5XT6 - chains D and A of the 4 polymer chains in the assembly; structure by X-ray diffraction, 3.50 A resolution.

Chain D:
Protein: Zinc-dependent sulfurtransferase SufU
Source organism: Bacillus subtilis (strain 168)
Notes: EC 2.-.-.-
Reference sequence: O32163 (SUFU_BACSU); residues 1-147 here = UniProt positions 1-147
Sequence (155 residues; each row starts with the number of its first residue):
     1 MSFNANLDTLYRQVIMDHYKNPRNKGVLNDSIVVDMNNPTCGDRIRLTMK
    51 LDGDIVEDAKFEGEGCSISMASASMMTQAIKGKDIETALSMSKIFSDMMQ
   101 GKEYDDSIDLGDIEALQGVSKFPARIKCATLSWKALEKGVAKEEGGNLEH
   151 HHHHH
Unresolved in the structure: 1-5, 143-155
Differences from the reference sequence: expression tag (148-155)
Bound ions: Zn2+: Asp43, Cys66, Cys128 (shared with 1 residue of chain B)
UniProt features mapped onto this chain:
  - binding site (Zn(2+)): Cys41, Asp43, Cys66, Cys128
  - mutagenesis: Cys41 (C41A: Does not activate SufS; dominant negative to wild-type protein, interacts with SufS. Binds about 40% Zn(2+); C41D: Complete loss of growth without mevalonate), Asp43 (D43A: Increases stability of the bound Fe-S cluster. Binds SufS, binds about 35% Zn(2+)), Cys66 (C66A: Does not interact with SufS, does not activate SufS; no effect in presence of wild-type protein. Binds about 15% Zn(2+); C66D: Complete loss of growth without mevalonate), Cys128 (C128A: Does not interact with SufS, does not activate SufS; no effect in presence of wild-type protein. Binds about 45% Zn(2+); C128D: Delayed growth without mevalonate)

Chain A:
Protein: Cysteine desulfurase SufS
Source organism: Bacillus subtilis (strain 168)
Notes: EC 2.8.1.7
Reference sequence: O32164 (SUFS_BACSU); numbering as in UniProt (aligned over 1-406)
Sequence (419 residues; numbered -2 to 416; the number before each row is that of its first residue; numbers below 1 keep their minus sign (Met-2 is residue -2)):
    -2 MGHMNITDIREQFPILHQQVNGHDLVYLDSAATSQKPRAVIETLDKYYNQ
    48 YNSNVHRGVHTLGTRATDGYEGAREKVRKFINAKSMAEIIFTKGTTTSLN
    98 MVALSYARANLKPGDEVVITYMEHHANIIPWQQAVKATGATLKYIPLQED
   148 GTISLEDVRETVTSNTKIVAVSHVSNVLGTVNPIKEMAKIAHDNGAVIVV
   198 DGAQSTPHMKIDVQDLDCDFFALSSHKMCGPTGVGVLYGKKALLENMEPA
   248 EFGGEMIDFVGLYESTWKELPWKFEAGTPIIAGAIGLGAAIDFLEEIGLD
   298 EISRHEHKLAAYALERFRQLDGVTVYGPEERAGLVTFNLDDVHPHDVATV
   348 LDAEGIAVRAGHHCAQPLMKWLDVTATARASFYLYNTEEEIDKLVEALQK
   398 TKEYFTNVFVDLEHHHHHH
Unresolved in the structure: -2 to -1, 405-416
Modified / non-standard residues: Cys361 (S-mercaptocysteine; CSS)
Differences from the reference sequence: expression tag (-2 to 0, 407-416)
Bound ions: Zn2+: His342 (shared with 3 residues of chain C)
Residues lining bound ligands:
  - pyridoxyl-alanine-5-phosphate (PDA; 2-[(3-hydroxy-2-methyl-5-phosphonooxymethyl-pyridin-4-ylmethyl)-amino]-propionic acid), molecule 1: Ala28, Ala29, Gly91, Thr92, Thr93, His121, Ala123, Val171, Asn173, Asp198, Ala200, Gln201, Ser221, His223, Lys224, Arg356, His360, Cys361, Arg376
  - pyridoxyl-alanine-5-phosphate (PDA), molecule 2: Arg54, Gly274, Thr275
UniProt features mapped onto this chain:
  - active site: Cys361 (Cysteine persulfide intermediate)
  - modified residue: Lys224 (N6-(pyridoxal phosphate)lysine)
  - mutagenesis: Cys361 (C361A: Loss of cysteine desulfurase activity, still binds SufU and Cys)

Chain D / chain A interface:
Residue-residue contacts (9):
  Asp35(D) - Phe256(A)
  Asn37(D) - Asp255(A)  hydrogen bond (side chain-backbone)
  Asn37(D) - Phe256(A)
  Thr40(D) - His53(A)
  Thr40(D) - Gly55(A)
  Cys41(D) - Arg54(A)
  Pro123(D) - Thr61(A)
  Ala124(D) - Val56(A)
  Ala124(D) - Thr61(A)  hydrogen bond (backbone-side chain)
Other interface residues (no listed pair), chain D (8 interface residues in all): Pro39, Arg44
Other interface residues (no listed pair), chain A (9 interface residues in all): His57, Lys265

In short:
8 residues of chain D face 9 of chain A across their interface, with 2 hydrogen bonds. Among the polar pairs
are Asn37(D)-Asp255(A) and Ala124(D)-Thr61(A). Bound to chain A: pyridoxyl-alanine-5-phosphate.
Chain D is Zinc-dependent sulfurtransferase SufU and chain A is Cysteine desulfurase SufS, both from Bacillus
subtilis (strain 168); the structure, A sulfur-transferring catalytic intermediate of SufS-SufU complex from
Bacillus subtilis, was determined by X-ray diffraction, deposited together with 5XT5.
